8HPO - chains F and A of the 11 polymer chains in the assembly; structure by electron microscopy, 2.60 A resolution.

== Chain F ==
Protein: Histone deacetylase RPD3
From: Saccharomyces cerevisiae (strain ATCC 204508 / S288c)
Notes: EC 3.5.1.98
UniProtKB: P32561 (RPD3_YEAST); the author numbering skips numbers that UniProt does not, so the offset changes along the chain: 1-393 = UniProt 1-393; 434-473 = UniProt 394-433
Amino-acid sequence (433 residues; each row starts with the number of its first residue; note: 40 numbers in that range are skipped by the numbering (no residue carries them; nothing is unmodelled there)):
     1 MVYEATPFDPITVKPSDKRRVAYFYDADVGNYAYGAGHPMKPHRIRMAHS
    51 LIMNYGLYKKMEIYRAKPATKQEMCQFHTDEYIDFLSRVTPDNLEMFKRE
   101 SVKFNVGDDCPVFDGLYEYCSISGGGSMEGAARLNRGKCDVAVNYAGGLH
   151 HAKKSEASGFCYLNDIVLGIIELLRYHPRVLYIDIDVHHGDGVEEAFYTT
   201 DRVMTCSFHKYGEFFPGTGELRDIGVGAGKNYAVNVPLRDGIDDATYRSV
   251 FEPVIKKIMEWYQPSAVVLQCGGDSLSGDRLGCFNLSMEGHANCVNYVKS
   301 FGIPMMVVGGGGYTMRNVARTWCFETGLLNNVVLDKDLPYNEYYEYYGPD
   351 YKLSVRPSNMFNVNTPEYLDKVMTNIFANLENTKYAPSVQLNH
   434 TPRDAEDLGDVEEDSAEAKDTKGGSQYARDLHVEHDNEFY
Disordered / not traced: 1, 435-473
Glycans and other covalent adducts: covalent link H393-T434
Modified residues: T6, T12, T365, T434 (phosphothreonine; TPO); S265, S388 (phosphoserine; SEP)
Ion coordination: K+ site 1: D184, D186, H188, F208; Zn2+: D186, H188, D274; K+ site 2: F197, T200, V203, Y232
Swiss-Prot annotation at these positions:
  - motif: R320 to Y340 (ESA1-RPD3 motif)
  - active site: H151
  - modified residue: T434 (Phosphothreonine), S448 (Phosphoserine)

== Chain A ==
Protein: Transcriptional regulatory protein SIN3
From: Saccharomyces cerevisiae (strain ATCC 204508 / S288c)
UniProtKB: P22579 (SIN3_YEAST); residue numbers follow UniProt; this construct covers 1-1536
Amino-acid sequence (1536 residues; each row starts with the number of its first residue):
     1 MSQVWHNSNSQSNDVATSNDATGSNERNEKEPSLQGNKPGFVQQQQRITL
    51 PSLSALSTKEEDRRDSNGQQALTSHAAHILGYPPPHSNAMPSIATDSALK
   101 QPHEYHPRPKSSSSSPSINASLMNAGPAPLPTVGAASFSLSRFDNPLPIK
   151 APVHTEEPKSYNGLQEEEKATQRPQDCKEVPAGVQPADAPDPSSNHADAN
   201 DDNNNNENSHDEDADYRPLNVKDALSYLEQVKFQFSSRPDIYNLFLDIMK
   251 DFKSQAIDTPGVIERVSTLFRGYPILIQGFNTFLPQGYRIECSSNPDDPI
   301 RVTTPMGTTTVNNNISPSGRGTTDAQELGSFPESDGNGVQQPSNVPMVPS
   351 SVYQSEQNQDQQQSLPLLATSSGLPSIQQPEMPAHRQIPQSQSLVPQEDA
   401 KKNVDVEFSQAISYVNKIKTRFADQPDIYKHFLEILQTYQREQKPINEVY
   451 AQVTHLFQNAPDLLEDFKKFLPDSSASANQQVQHAQQHAQQQHEAQMHAQ
   501 AQAQAQAQAQVEQQKQQQQFLYPASGYYGHPSNRGIPQQNLPPIGSFSPP
   551 TNGSTVHEAYQDQQHMQPPHFMPLPSIVQHGPNMVHQGIANENPPLSDLR
   601 TSLTEQYAPSSIQHQQQHPQSISPIANTQYGDIPVRPEIDLDPSIVPVVP
   651 EPTEPIENNISLNEEVTFFEKAKRYIGNKHLYTEFLKILNLYSQDILDLD
   701 DLVEKVDFYLGSNKELFTWFKNFVGYQEKTKCIENIVHEKHRLDLDLCEA
   751 FGPSYKRLPKSDTFMPCSGRDDMCWEVLNDEWVGHPVWASEDSGFIAHRK
   801 NQYEETLFKIEEERHEYDFYIESNLRTIQCLETIVNKIENMTENEKANFK
   851 LPPGLGHTSMTIYKKVIRKVYDKERGFEIIDALHEHPAVTAPVVLKRLKQ
   901 KDEEWRRAQREWNKVWRELEQKVFFKSLDHLGLTFKQADKKLLTTKQLIS
   951 EISSIKVDQTNKKIHWLTPKPKSQLDFDFPDKNIFYDILCLADTFITHTT
  1001 AYSNPDKERLKDLLKYFISLFFSISFEKIEESLYSHKQNVSESSGSDDGS
  1051 SIASRKRPYQQEMSLLDILHRSRYQKLKRSNDEDGKVPQLSEPPEEEPNT
  1101 IEEEELIDEEAKNPWLTGNLVEEANSQGIIQNRSIFNLFANTNIYIFFRH
  1151 WTTIYERLLEIKQMNERVTKEINTRSTVTFAKDLDLLSSQLSEMGLDFVG
  1201 EDAYKQVLRLSRRLINGDLEHQWFEESLRQAYNNKAFKLYTIDKVTQSLV
  1251 KHAHTLMTDAKTAEIMALFVKDRNASTTSAKDQIIYRLQVRSHMSNTENM
  1301 FRIEFDKRTLHVSIQYIALDDLTLKEPKADEDKWKYYVTSYALPHPTEGI
  1351 PHEKLKIPFLERLIEFGQDIDGTEVDEEFSPEGISVSTLKIKIQPITYQL
  1401 HIENGSYDVFTRKATNKYPTIANDNTQKGMVSQKKELISKFLDCAVGLRN
  1451 NLDEAQKLSMQKKWENLKDSIAKTSAGNQGIESETEKGKITKQEQSDNLD
  1501 SSTASVLPASITTVPQDDNIETTGNTESSDKGAKIQ
Disordered / not traced: 1-632, 650-659, 1043-1061, 1070-1131, 1349-1360, 1373-1536
Swiss-Prot annotation at these positions:
  - modified residue: S137 (Phosphoserine), T303 (Phosphothreonine), T304 (Phosphothreonine), S316 (Phosphoserine), S1046 (Phosphoserine)

== Interface between chain F and chain A ==
Pairs across the interface (137; chain F residue first):
  A27(F) with R826(A)
  D28(F) with R826(A), salt bridge; T858(A), hydrogen bond; S859(A); I862(A)
  N31(F) with F819(A); E822(A); S823(A); I862(A); K865(A), hydrogen bond (backbone-side chain)
  Y32(F) with I862(A); K865(A)
  A33(F) with F819(A), hydrophobic
  A36(F) with E812(A)
  K41(F) with H815(A)
  H43(F) with H815(A); D818(A), salt bridge; E822(A), salt bridge
  R46(F) with E822(A), salt bridge
  R65(F) with T858(A)
  K71(F) with T730(A)
  Q72(F) with K729(A), hydrogen bond (side chain-backbone)
  C75(F) with T730(A); C767(A); G769(A)
  Q76(F) with G769(A); R770(A); C774(A); L778(A)
  H78(F) with C767(A)
  T79(F) with M765(A); P766(A); C767(A)
  D80(F) with K731(A), hydrogen bond (side chain-backbone); P766(A), hydrogen bond (backbone-backbone); C767(A); S768(A), hydrogen bond
  E81(F) with I733(A); I736(A); E739(A); K740(A)
  D84(F) with K731(A); C732(A); I733(A)
  F85(F) with I733(A)
  R88(F) with C732(A); E734(A), salt bridge
  D92(F) with R868(A), salt bridge
  E100(F) with I733(A)
  K103(F) with K740(A); R742(A), hydrogen bond (backbone-side chain)
  E118(F) with T861(A)
  K154(F) with R770(A); D780(A), salt bridge
  S155(F) with K740(A)
  E156(F) with R742(A), salt bridge
  I171(F) with M773(A); C774(A), hydrophobic
  L174(F) with V777(A), hydrophobic
  R175(F) with D771(A), salt bridge; M773(A)
  E194(F) with Y755(A), hydrogen bond
  E195(F) with N779(A), hydrogen bond (backbone-side chain); W782(A); V783(A); G784(A), hydrogen bond (side chain-backbone)
  A196(F) with L778(A); N779(A), hydrogen bond (backbone-backbone)
  F197(F) with V777(A), hydrophobic; L778(A), hydrophobic
  Y198(F) with Y755(A); N779(A)
  T199(F) with N779(A); W782(A)
  T200(F) with V777(A)
  R202(F) with E776(A), salt bridge; V777(A)
  Y211(F) with V787(A); E791(A)
  G212(F) with A789(A); E791(A)
  E213(F) with W788(A); A789(A)
  P216(F) with P786(A)
  G217(F) with P786(A); V787(A), hydrogen bond (backbone-backbone)
  T218(F) with H785(A)
  E220(F) with P753(A); V787(A)
  R222(F) with P753(A)
  D223(F) with P753(A); S754(A), hydrogen bond; Y755(A)
  G225(F) with F751(A)
  V226(F) with F751(A), hydrophobic; W782(A)
  R239(F) with E791(A); D792(A), salt bridge
  D279(F) with K800(A), hydrogen bond (backbone-side chain)
  R280(F) with K800(A); F808(A)
  M315(F) with E811(A); H815(A)
  R316(F) with E811(A); F924(A)
  D337(F) with V1178(A)
  L338(F) with V1178(A); F1180(A)
  Y340(F) with F1180(A), hydrophobic; L1184(A), hydrophobic
  Y343(F) with E822(A), hydrogen bond
  Y344(F) with F1180(A), hydrophobic; L1184(A), hydrophobic
  E345(F) with R814(A), salt bridge; N913(A), hydrogen bond
  Y346(F) with R814(A), hydrogen bond (side chain-backbone); D818(A), hydrogen bond
  G348(F) with E920(A)
  P349(F) with F924(A); F925(A), hydrophobic; L1187(A)
  D350(F) with V1178(A)
  Y351(F) with V1178(A); L1186(A)
  K352(F) with S1176(A), hydrogen bond (side chain-backbone)
  R356(F) with F925(A)
  S358(F) with L928(A); H930(A), hydrogen bond; N1234(A), hydrogen bond (backbone-side chain)
  N359(F) with L928(A); D929(A), hydrogen bond; H930(A), hydrogen bond (side chain-backbone); L931(A); N1234(A)
  M360(F) with H798(A); H930(A)
  F361(F) with W966(A)
Other interface residues (no listed pair), chain F (88 interface residues in all): F77, V102, F104, D114, G115, V167, V203, G219, D240, G278, G282, C283, T314, P339, P357, V363
Other interface residues (no listed pair), chain A (79 interface residues in all): G752, S793, F795, R917, A1181, N1233, F1237

== Overview ==
88 residues of chain F and 79 residues of chain A are in contact; the contacts include 23 hydrogen bonds and
12 salt bridges. Among the polar pairs are D28(F)-R826(A), H43(F)-D818(A) and H43(F)-E822(A). Curated
annotation (UniProt) lists active-site residue H151(F) on chain F.
Chain F is Histone deacetylase RPD3 and chain A is Transcriptional regulatory protein SIN3, both from
Saccharomyces cerevisiae (strain ATCC 204508 / S288c); the structure, Cryo-EM structure of a SIN3/HDAC complex
from budding yeast, was determined by electron microscopy.
